Entry 5S9N (X-ray diffraction, 1.80 A resolution); this record covers chain A.

Chain A:
Protein: Isoform 2 of Ectonucleotide pyrophosphatase/phosphodiesterase family member 2
Organism: Rattus norvegicus
Notes: EC 3.1.4.39
Reference sequence: Q64610 (ENPP2_RAT), isoform Q64610-2; numbering as in UniProt (aligned over 28-862)
Amino-acid sequence (846 residues; row label = number of the first residue in the row):
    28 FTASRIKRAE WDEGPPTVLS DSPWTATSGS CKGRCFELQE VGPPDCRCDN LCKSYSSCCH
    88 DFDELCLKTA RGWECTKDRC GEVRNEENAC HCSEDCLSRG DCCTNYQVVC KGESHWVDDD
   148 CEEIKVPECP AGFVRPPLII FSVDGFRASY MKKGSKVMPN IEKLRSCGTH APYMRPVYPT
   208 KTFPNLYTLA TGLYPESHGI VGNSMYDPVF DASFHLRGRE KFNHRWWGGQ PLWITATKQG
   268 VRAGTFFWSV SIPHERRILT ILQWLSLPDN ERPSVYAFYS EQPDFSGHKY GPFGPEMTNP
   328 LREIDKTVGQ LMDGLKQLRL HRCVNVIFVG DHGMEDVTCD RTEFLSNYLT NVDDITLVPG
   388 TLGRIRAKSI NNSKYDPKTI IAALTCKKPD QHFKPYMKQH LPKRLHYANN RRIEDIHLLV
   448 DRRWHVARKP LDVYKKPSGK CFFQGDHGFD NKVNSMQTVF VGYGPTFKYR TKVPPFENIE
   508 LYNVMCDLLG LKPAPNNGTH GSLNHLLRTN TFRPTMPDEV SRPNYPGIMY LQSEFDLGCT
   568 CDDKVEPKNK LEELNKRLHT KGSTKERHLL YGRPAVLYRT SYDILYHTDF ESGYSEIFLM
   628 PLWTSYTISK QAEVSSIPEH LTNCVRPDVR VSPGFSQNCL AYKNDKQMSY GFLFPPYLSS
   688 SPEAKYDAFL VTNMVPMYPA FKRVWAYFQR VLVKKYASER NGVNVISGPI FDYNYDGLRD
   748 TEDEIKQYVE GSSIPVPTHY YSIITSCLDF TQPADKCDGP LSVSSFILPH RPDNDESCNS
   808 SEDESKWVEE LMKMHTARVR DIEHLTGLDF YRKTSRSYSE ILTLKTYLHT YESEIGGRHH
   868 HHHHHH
Disordered / not traced: 28-50, 464-467, 574-575, 865-873
Cystine bridges: Cys-58/Cys-75, Cys-62/Cys-93, Cys-73/Cys-86, Cys-79/Cys-85, Cys-102/Cys-119, Cys-107/Cys-137, Cys-117/Cys-130, Cys-123/Cys-129, Cys-148/Cys-194, Cys-156/Cys-350, Cys-366/Cys-468, Cys-413/Cys-805, Cys-566/Cys-666, Cys-568/Cys-651, Cys-774/Cys-784
Glycans and other covalent adducts: N-acetylglucosamine (NAG) linked to Asn-524
Sequence notes: engineered mutation Ala-53 (Asn in Q64610), Ala-410 (Asn in Q64610), Thr-591 (Arg in Q64610); expression tag (863-873)
Ion coordination: Zn2+: Asp-311, His-315, His-474 (together with YVS); Ca2+ site 1: Tyr-669, Asp-672, Met-675; Ca2+ site 2: Asp-739, Asn-741, Asp-743, Leu-745, Asp-747; Na+: Asn-801, Ser-804, Ser-807
Ligand contacts: YVS: Ile-167, Ser-169, Asp-171, Thr-209, Phe-210, Leu-213, Leu-216, Ala-217, Asn-230, Leu-243, Trp-260, Phe-273, Phe-274, Trp-275, Ala-304, Tyr-306, Asp-311, His-315, His-359, Met-361, His-474, Met-512
Curated features (UniProtKB/Swiss-Prot):
  - motif: Arg-126 to Asp-128 (Cell attachment site)
  - active site: Thr-209 (Nucleophile)
  - binding site (Zn(2+)): Asp-171, Thr-209, Asp-311, His-315, Asp-358, His-359, His-474
  - binding site (1-(9Z-octadecenoyl)-sn-glycero-3-phosphate): Thr-209, Asn-230, Asp-311, His-474
  - binding site (1-hexadecanoyl-sn-glycero-3-phosphate): Thr-209, Asn-230, Asp-311, His-474
  - binding site (1-tetradecanoyl-sn-glycerol 3-phosphate): Thr-209, Asn-230, Asp-311, His-474
  - glycosylation (N-linked (GlcNAc...) asparagine): Asn-398, Asn-524
  - mutagenesis: Phe-28 to Ala-30 (No effect on secretion), Asp-171 (D171N: Abolishes lysophospholipase D activity), Thr-209 (T209A: Abolishes lysophospholipase D activity; T209S: 15% of wild-type lysophospholipase D activity), Asp-311 (D311N: Abolishes lysophospholipase D activity), His-315 (H315Q: 20% of wild-type lysophospholipase D activity), Lys-430 (K430A: Impaired secretion. No effect on lysophospholipase activity)
From the paper describing this entry:
  - binding site for the ligand YVS: Trp-275

Summary:
Chain A binds YVS. N-acetylglucosamine is covalently linked to Asn-524. Asp-311, His-315 and His-474
coordinate Zn2+. The Ca2+ site 1 is built by Tyr-669, Asp-672 and Met-675. From UniProt: active-site residue
Thr-209, 7 Zn2+-binding residues, 4 residues binding 1-(9Z-octadecenoyl)-sn-glycero-3-phosphate and 4 residues
binding 1-hexadecanoyl-sn-glycero-3-phosphate. The paper reports a binding site for the ligand YVS at Trp-275.
Chain A is Isoform 2 of Ectonucleotide pyrophosphatase/phosphodiesterase family member 2 (Rattus norvegicus);
the structure, AUTOTAXIN, [4-(trifluoromethoxy)phenyl]methyl
(3aS,6aS)-2-(1H-benzotriazole-5-carbonyl)-1,3,3a,4,6,6a-hexahydropyrrolo[3,4-c]pyrrole-5-carboxylate, 1.80A,
P212121, Rfree=23.3%, was determined by X-ray diffraction, deposited together with 5S9L and 5S9M.
